PDB entry 6TVS | X-ray diffraction, 1.90 A resolution | chains D and L of the 6 polymer chains in the assembly

[Chain D (and L)]
Molecule: Hemagglutinin HA2
Organism: Influenza A virus (A/harbour seal/Germany/1/2014(H10N7))
Notes: chain L of this document is another copy of the same molecule, construct and numbering; everything in this record applies to it too
Reference sequence: A0A0A7HR51 (A0A0A7HR51_9INFA); residues 1-176 here correspond to UniProt positions 333-508 (UniProt number = residue number + 332)
Amino-acid sequence (177 residues; row label = number of the first residue in the row):
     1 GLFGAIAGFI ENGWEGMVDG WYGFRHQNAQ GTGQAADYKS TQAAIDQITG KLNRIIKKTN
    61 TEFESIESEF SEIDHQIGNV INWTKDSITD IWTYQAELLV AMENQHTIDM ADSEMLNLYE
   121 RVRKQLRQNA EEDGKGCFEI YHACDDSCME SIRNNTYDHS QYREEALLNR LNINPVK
Disordered / not traced: 173-177
Sequence notes: expression tag (177)
Disulfide bonds: Cys-144/Cys-148
Glycans and other covalent adducts: N-acetylglucosamine (NAG) linked to Asn-82

[Chain D / chain L interface]
Pairs across the interface - 50 pairs, chain D then chain L:
  Gly-1(D) with Asn-117(L), hydrogen bond (backbone-side chain)
  Leu-2(D) with Phe-3(L); Met-110(L), hydrophobic; Ser-113(L)
  Phe-3(D) with Phe-3(L), hydrophobic
  Gly-4(D) with Asn-117(L)
  Gln-76(D) with Ile-77(L)
  Ile-77(D) with Ile-77(L), hydrophobic
  Asn-79(D) with Glu-64(L); Ile-66(L)
  Val-80(D) with Ile-81(L), hydrophobic
  Trp-83(D) with Phe-63(L); Glu-64(L); Ile-66(L), hydrophobic; Lys-85(L)
  Thr-84(D) with Thr-84(L)
  Asp-86(D) with Thr-61(L); Phe-63(L)
  Ser-87(D) with Phe-63(L)
  Asp-90(D) with Thr-59(L), hydrogen bond; Thr-61(L), hydrogen bond; Phe-63(L); Trp-92(L)
  Ile-91(D) with Ile-88(L), hydrophobic; Ile-91(L), hydrophobic; Trp-92(L)
  Tyr-94(D) with Trp-92(L), hydrophobic; Gln-95(L); Leu-99(L)
  Gln-95(D) with Gln-95(L), hydrogen bond
  Leu-98(D) with Arg-54(L); Leu-99(L), hydrophobic; Met-102(L), hydrophobic
  Met-102(D) with Met-102(L), hydrophobic
  Gln-105(D) with His-106(L)
  Tyr-119(D) with Lys-124(L)
  Glu-131(D) with Arg-127(L), salt bridge; Gln-128(L); Arg-163(L), salt bridge
  Glu-132(D) with Arg-123(L), salt bridge; Lys-124(L); Arg-127(L)
  Gly-134(D) with Lys-124(L)
  Glu-139(D) with Arg-127(L), salt bridge
  Tyr-141(D) with Arg-127(L), hydrogen bond; Arg-163(L)
  Arg-170(D) with Gln-128(L), hydrogen bond; Arg-163(L), hydrogen bond (backbone-side chain); Leu-167(L)
  Leu-171(D) with Leu-171(L), hydrophobic
Other interface residues (no listed pair), chain D (32 interface residues in all): Phe-9, Ile-88, Glu-97, Ala-101, Asp-133
Other interface residues (no listed pair), chain L (32 interface residues in all): Lys-57, Glu-62, Ile-73, Asp-109

[In short]
The chain D/chain L interface involves 32 residues from each chain; the contacts include 7 hydrogen bonds and
4 salt bridges. Among the polar pairs are Glu-131(D)/Arg-127(L), Glu-131(D)/Arg-163(L) and
Glu-132(D)/Arg-123(L).
Chain D and chain L are both Hemagglutinin HA2 (Influenza A virus (A/harbour seal/Germany/1/2014(H10N7))); the
structure, Crystal structure of the haemagglutinin mutant (Gln226Leu) from an H10N7 seal influenza virus
isolated in Germany ..., was determined by X-ray diffraction together with 6TJW, 6TJY, 6TVA, 6TVB, 6TVC, 6TVD
and 9 further entries from the same study.
